Entry 3KT7 (X-ray diffraction, 1.77 A resolution); this record covers chain A.

Chain A:
Molecule: PKHD-type hydroxylase TPA1
Source organism: Saccharomyces cerevisiae
Notes: EC 1.14.11.-; fragment: N-terminal truncated form (residues 21-644)
UniProtKB: P40032 (TPA1_YEAST); residues 21-644 here = UniProt positions 21-644
Sequence (633 residues; numbered 20 to 652; the number before each row is that of its first residue):
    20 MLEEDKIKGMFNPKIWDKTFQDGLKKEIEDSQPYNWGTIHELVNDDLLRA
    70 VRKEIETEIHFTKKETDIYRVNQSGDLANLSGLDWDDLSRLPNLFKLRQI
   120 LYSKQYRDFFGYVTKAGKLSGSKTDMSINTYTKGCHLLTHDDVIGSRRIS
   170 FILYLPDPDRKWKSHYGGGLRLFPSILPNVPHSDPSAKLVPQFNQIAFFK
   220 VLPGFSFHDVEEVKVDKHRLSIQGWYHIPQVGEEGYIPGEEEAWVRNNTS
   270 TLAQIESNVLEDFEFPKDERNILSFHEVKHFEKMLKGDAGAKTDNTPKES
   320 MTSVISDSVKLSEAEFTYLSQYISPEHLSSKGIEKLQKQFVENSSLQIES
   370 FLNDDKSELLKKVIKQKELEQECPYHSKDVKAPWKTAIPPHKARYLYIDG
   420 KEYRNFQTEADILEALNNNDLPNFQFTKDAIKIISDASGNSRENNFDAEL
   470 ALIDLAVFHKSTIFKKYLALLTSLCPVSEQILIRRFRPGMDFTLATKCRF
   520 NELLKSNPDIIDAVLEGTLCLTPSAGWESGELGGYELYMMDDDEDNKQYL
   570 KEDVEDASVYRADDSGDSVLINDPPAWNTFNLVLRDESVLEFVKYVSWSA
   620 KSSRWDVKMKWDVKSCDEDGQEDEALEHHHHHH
Disordered / not traced: 20-23, 270-276, 306-327, 561-585, 636-652
Construct notes: expression tag (20, 645-652)
Modified residues: Val229 ((3s)-4-oxo-l-valine; LVN)
UniProt features mapped onto this chain:
  - binding site (Fe cation): His159, Asp161, His227
  - binding site (2-oxoglutarate): Tyr173, Arg238
  - modified residue: Ser607 (Phosphoserine)
Disulfide bonds: Cys494-Cys635
Ion coordination: Fe ion: His159, Asp161, His227 (together with 2-oxoglutaric acid)
Ligand contacts: 2-oxoglutaric acid (AKG): Tyr150, Leu156, His159, Asp161, Ile171, Tyr173, Leu189, His227, Val229, Arg238, Ser240, Gln242, Trp244
What the authors report for this chain:
  - Fe ion coordination: His159, Asp161, His227
  - binding site for 2-oxoglutaric acid: Ile171, Tyr173, Arg238, Ser240
  - contacts within the chain: Asp86-Leu513 (backbone contact), Lys83-Tyr88 (hydrogen bond), Tyr88-Gln92 (hydrogen bond), Arg89-Glu550 (backbone contact), Thr85-Lys613 (backbone contact), Asp86-Lys613 (backbone contact), Tyr88-Lys613 (backbone contact), His155-Lys613 (hydrogen bond)
  - conformationally variable residues (order/disorder transition): Thr270 to Ser276

Summary:
Ligands of chain A: 2-oxoglutaric acid. His159, Asp161 and His227 form the Fe ion site. Curated annotation
(UniProt) lists 3 Fe cation-binding residues and residues binding 2-oxoglutarate Tyr173 and Arg238. From the
paper: a binding site for 2-oxoglutaric acid at Ile171, Tyr173 and Arg238 among others; Fe ion coordination by
His159, Asp161 and His227.
Chain A is PKHD-type hydroxylase TPA1 (Saccharomyces cerevisiae); the structure, Crystal structure of Tpa1
from Saccharomyces cerevisiae, a component of the messenger ribonucleoprotein complex, was determined by X-ray
diffraction (same publication as 3KT1 and 3KT4).
